Entry 8SV8 (electron microscopy, 3.38 A resolution); this record covers chains C and D of the 4 polymer chains in the assembly.

# Chain C
Protein: Ubiquitin/ISG15-conjugating enzyme E2 L6
From: Homo sapiens
Notes: EC 2.3.2.23
Reference sequence: O14933 (UB2L6_HUMAN); numbering as in UniProt (aligned over 2-153)
Sequence (152 residues; numbered 2 to 153; the number before each row is that of its first residue):
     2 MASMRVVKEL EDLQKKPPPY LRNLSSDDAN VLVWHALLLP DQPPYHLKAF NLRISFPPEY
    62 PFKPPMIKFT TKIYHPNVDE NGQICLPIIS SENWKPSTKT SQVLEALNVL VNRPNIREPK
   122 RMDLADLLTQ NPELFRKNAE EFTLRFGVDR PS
Differences from the reference sequence: engineered mutation Ser-98 (Cys in O14933), Ser-102 (Cys in O14933), Lys-121 (Leu in O14933)
UniProt features mapped onto this chain:
  - active site: Cys-86 (Glycyl thioester intermediate)
What the authors report for this chain:
  - catalytic residues: Cys-86 (citing earlier work)
  - mutagenesis - K9E, E119K/D127R: decreased catalytic activity with Ubiquitin-like modifier-activating enzyme 7
  - specificity-determining residues: Met-5, Lys-9 (proposed by the authors, not directly observed)
  - mutagenesis - R6D/K9E/E12K: abolished catalytic activity with Ubiquitin-like modifier-activating enzyme 7

# Chain D
Protein: Ubiquitin-like protein ISG15
From: Homo sapiens
Reference sequence: P05161 (ISG15_HUMAN); residue numbers follow UniProt; this construct covers 1-157
Sequence (157 residues; each row starts with the number of its first residue):
     1 MGWDLTVKML AGNEFQVSLS SSMSVSELKA QITQKIGVHA FQQRLAVHPS GVALQDRVPL
    61 ASQGLGPGST VLLVVDKSDE PLSILVRNNK GRSSTYEVRL TQTVAHLKQQ VSGLEGVQDD
   121 LFWLTFEGKP LEDQLPLGEY GLKPLSTVFM NLRLRGG
Unresolved in the structure: 1-81
Differences from the reference sequence: engineered mutation Ser-78 (Cys in P05161)
UniProt features mapped onto this chain:
  - region: Arg-153 to Gly-157 (Involved in the ligation of specific target proteins)
  - motif: Leu-152 to Gly-157 (LRLRGG)
  - site: Arg-153 (Interacts with activating enzyme)
  - cross-link: Gly-157 (Glycyl lysine isopeptide (Gly-Lys) (interchain with K-? in acceptor proteins))
  - mutagenesis: Arg-44 (R44A: Does not affect ISG15 signaling, interaction with ITGAL or activation of SRC family tyrosine kinases), Ser-83 (S83A: Does not affect ISG15 signaling, interaction with ITGAL or activation of SRC family tyrosine kinases), Tyr-96 (Y96L: Reduces ISG15 signaling. Strongly reduces ISG15 signaling and abolishes interaction with ITGAL and activation of SRC family tyrosine kinases; when associated with D-102), Arg-99 (R99A: Strongly reduces ISG15 signaling and abolishes interaction with ITGAL), Thr-101 (T101A: Strongly reduces ISG15 signaling and abolishes interaction with ITGAL and activation of SRC family tyrosine kinases), Gln-102 (Q102D: Reduces ISG15 signaling. Strongly reduces ISG15 signaling and abolishes interaction with ITGAL and activation of SRC family tyrosine kinases; when associated with L-96), Thr-103 (T103A: Strongly reduces ISG15 signaling and abolishes interaction with ITGAL)
What the authors report for this chain:
  - mutagenesis - N89A, N89A/T125A/N151A, R92E, Q118A/D120K/R153D, T125A, N151A: decreased catalytic activity with Ubiquitin-like modifier-activating enzyme 7
  - specificity-determining residues: Trp-123, Pro-130 (by similarity / conservation)

# Chain C / chain D interface
Contacting residue pairs (4):
  Asn-31(C) / Lys-90(D)  hydrogen bond (side chain-backbone)
  Asp-80(C) / Gly-156(D)
  Gln-84(C) / Gly-157(D)
  Lys-121(C) / Gly-157(D)  hydrogen bond (side chain-backbone)
Also at the interface, not in a pair above, chain C (5 interface residues in all): Arg-54
Also at the interface, not in a pair above, chain D (5 interface residues in all): Gly-91, Arg-92
The authors on this interface:
  - specific contacts: Gly-157(D)/Lys-121(C)

# In short
The chain C/chain D interface involves 5 residues from each chain, with 2 hydrogen bonds. Polar pairs include
Asn-31(C)/Lys-90(D) and Lys-121(C)/Gly-157(D). The authors report a contact between Gly-157(D) and Lys-121(C).
The paper reports the catalytic residue Cys-86(C); N89A, N89A/T125A/N151A and R92E of chain D, among others,
reduce catalytic activity with Ubiquitin-like modifier-activating enzyme 7; 9 substitutions were tested in
all.
Chain C is Ubiquitin/ISG15-conjugating enzyme E2 L6 and chain D is Ubiquitin-like protein ISG15, both from
Homo sapiens; the structure, Cryo-EM structure of a double loaded human UBA7-UBE2L6-ISG15 thioester mimetic
complex from a composite map, was determined by electron microscopy (same publication as 8SE9, 8SEA and 8SEB).
